Entry 4WQL (X-ray diffraction, 1.73 A resolution); this record covers chain A.

[Chain A]
Molecule: 2''-aminoglycoside nucleotidyltransferase
Source organism: Klebsiella pneumoniae
Notes: EC 2.7.7.46
UniProtKB: P0AE05 (AADB1_KLEPN); residue numbers follow UniProt; this construct covers 1-177
Sequence (178 residues; numbered 0 to 177; the number before each row is that of its first residue; numbering starts at 0):
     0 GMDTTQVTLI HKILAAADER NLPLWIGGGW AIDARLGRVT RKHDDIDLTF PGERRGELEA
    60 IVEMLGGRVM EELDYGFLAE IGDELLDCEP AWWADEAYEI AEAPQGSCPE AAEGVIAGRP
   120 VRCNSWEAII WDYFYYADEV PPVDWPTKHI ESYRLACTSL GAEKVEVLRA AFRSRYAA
Not modelled in the structure: 0-2
Differences from the reference sequence: expression tag (0)
Swiss-Prot annotation at these positions:
  - active site: Asp86 (Proton acceptor)
  - binding site (Mg(2+)): Asp44, Asp46, Asp86
  - binding site (kanamycin A): Ala100
  - mutagenesis: Arg40 (R40A: Decreased kcat, decreased affinity for ATP), His42 (H42A: Loss of activity), Asp44 (D44A: 4-fold reduction in tobramycin modification), Asp46 (D46A: Loss of activity), Asp86 (D86A: Loss of activity), Ile129 (I129A: 3-fold reduction in tobramycin modification), Tyr135 (Y135A: Small decrease in tobramycin modification)
Bound ions: Mg2+ site 1: Asp44, Asp46; Mg2+ site 2: Asp44, Asp46, Asp86 (together with kanamycin a)
Residues lining bound ligands: kanamycin a (KAN): Asp44, Asp46, Tyr74, Asp86, Glu88, Ile99, Ala100, Glu101, Asp131, Tyr134, Glu138
What the authors report for this chain:
  - Mg2+ coordination: Asp44, Asp46, Asp86
  - binding site for kanamycin a: Tyr74, Asp86, Tyr134
  - catalytic residues: Asp86
  - mutagenesis - H42A, D44A, D86A: abolished catalytic activity
  - mutagenesis - R40A: unchanged catalytic activity on kanamycin B
  - mutagenesis - R40A: decreased binding to nucleotide
  - binding site for isopropyl alcohol: Arg40, His42 (proposed by the authors, not directly observed)

[Summary]
Bound to chain A: kanamycin a. Asp44 and Asp46 form the Mg2+ site 1. Asp44, Asp46 and Asp86 coordinate Mg2+
site 2. UniProt lists active-site residue Asp86, 3 Mg2+-binding residues, kanamycin A-binding residue Ala100
and 7 mutagenesis sites. The paper reports the catalytic residue Asp86; H42A, D44A and D86A abolish catalytic
activity.
Chain A is 2''-aminoglycoside nucleotidyltransferase (Klebsiella pneumoniae); the structure, Crystal structure
of aminoglycoside nucleotidylyltransferase ANT(2")-Ia, kanamycin-bound, was determined by X-ray diffraction,
deposited together with 4WQK.
